Entry 7KUI (electron microscopy, 3.40 A resolution); this record covers chains A and J of the 12 polymer chains in the assembly.

[Chain A]
Name: Integrase
From: Rous sarcoma virus (strain Schmidt-Ruppin A)
Notes: EC 2.7.7.-, 3.1.-.-
UniProt: P03354 (POL_RSVP); residues 1-278 here correspond to UniProt positions 1281-1558 (UniProt number = residue number + 1280)
Amino-acid sequence (278 residues; each row starts with the number of its first residue):
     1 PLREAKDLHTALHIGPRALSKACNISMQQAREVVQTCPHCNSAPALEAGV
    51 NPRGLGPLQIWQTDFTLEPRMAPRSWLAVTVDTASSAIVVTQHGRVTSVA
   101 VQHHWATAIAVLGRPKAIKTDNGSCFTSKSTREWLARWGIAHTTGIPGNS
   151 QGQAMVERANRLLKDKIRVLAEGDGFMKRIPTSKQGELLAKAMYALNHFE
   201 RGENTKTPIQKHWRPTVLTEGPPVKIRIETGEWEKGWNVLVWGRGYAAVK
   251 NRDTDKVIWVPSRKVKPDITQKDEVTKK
Unresolved in the structure: 270-278
Differences from the reference sequence: conflict Lys166 (Arg1446 in P03354)
Curated features (UniProtKB/Swiss-Prot):
  - DNA-binding region: Pro222 to Thr270 (Integrase-type)
  - region: Asp268 to Lys278 (Involved in homooctamerization)
  - binding site (Zn(2+)): His9, His13, Cys37, Cys40
  - binding site (Mg(2+)): Asp64, Asp121, Glu157
Metal / ion sites: Zn2+: His9, His13, Cys37, Cys40
Residues lining bound ligands: ZZX ((6S)-2-(3-chloro-4-fluorobenzyl)-8-ethyl-10-hydroxy-N,6-dimethyl-1,9-dioxo-1,2,6,7,8,9-hexahydropyrazino[1',2':1,5]pyrrolo[2,3-d]pyridazine-4-carboxamide): Asp64, Phe65, Asp121, Asn122, Ser150, Gln151, Ala154, Glu157
What the authors report for this chain:
  - mutagenesis - R263A: abolished binding to octameric CSC
  - mutagenesis - R263K: decreased binding to octameric CSC
  - mutagenesis - S262R: decreased binding to octameric CSC intasomes
  - mutagenesis - S262P: abolished expression

[Chain J]
Molecule: 16-nt DNA strand
Sequence (16 nucleotides; each row starts with the number of its first residue):
    21 ATTGCATAAGACAACA

[Interface between chain A and chain J]
Pairs across the interface (11; chain A residue first):
  Phe65(A) with DA36(J), phosphate contact
  Thr66(A) with DA36(J), phosphate contact
  Glu157(A) with DC35(J), base contact
  Arg158(A) with DC35(J), base contact
  Asn160(A) with DC35(J), hydrogen bond to the phosphate; DA36(J), hydrogen bond to the phosphate
  Arg161(A) with DA33(J), base contact; DA34(J), sugar contact; DC35(J), sugar contact
  Lys164(A) with DA36(J), phosphate contact
  Arg244(A) with DA31(J), base contact

[In short]
Chain A and chain J form an interface of 8 and 5 residues respectively; the contacts include 2 hydrogen bonds.
Polar contacts include Asn160(A)-DC35(J) and Asn160(A)-DA36(J). The paper reports that R263A of chain A
abolishes binding to octameric CSC; R263K of chain A reduces binding to octameric CSC; 4 substitutions were
tested in all.
Here chain A is Integrase (Rous sarcoma virus (strain Schmidt-Ruppin A)) and chain J is a 16-nt DNA strand.
Entry 7KUI (Cryo-EM structure of Rous sarcoma virus cleaved synaptic complex (CSC) with HIV-1 integrase strand
transfer inhibitor ...) was determined by electron microscopy, deposited together with 7JN3 and 7KU7.
